Entry 8I9P (electron microscopy, 3.00 A resolution); this record covers chains C1 and LC of the 33 polymer chains in the assembly.

[Chain C1]
Molecule: 3341-nt RNA strand
From: Chaetomium thermophilum
Sequence (3341 nucleotides; row label = number of the first residue in the row):
     1 GGUUGACCUC GGAUCAGGUA GGAGGACCCG CUGAACUUAA GCAUAUCAAU AAGCGGAGGA
    61 AAAGAAACCA ACAGGGAUUG CCCUAGUAAC GGCGAGUGAA GCGGCAACAG CUCAAAUUUG
   121 AAAGCUGGCU UCGGCCCGCG UUGUAAUUUG GAGAGGAUGC UUUGGGCGAG GCUCCUUCUG
   181 AGUUCCCUGG AACGGGACGC CACAGAGGGU GAGAGCCCCG UAUAGUUGGA AGCCAAGCCU
   241 GUGUAAAGCU CCUUCGACGA GUCGAGUAGU UUGGGAAUGC UGCUCAAAAU GGGAGGUAAA
   301 UUUCUUCUAA AGCUAAAUAC CGGCCAGAGA CCGAUAGCGC ACAAGUAGAG UGAUCGAAAG
   361 AUGAAAAGCA CUUUGAAAAG AGGGUUAAAU AGCACGUGAA AUUGUUGAAA GGGAAGCGCU
   421 UGUGACCAGA CUUGCGCCCG GCGGAUCAUC CGGUGUUCUC ACCGGUGCAC UCCGCCGGGC
   481 UCAGGCCAGC AUCGGUUCUG GCGGGGGGAU AAAGGCCCAG GGAAUGUGGC UCCUCCGGGA
   541 GUGUUAUAGC CCUGGGUGUA AUACCCUCGC CGGGACCGAG GACCGCGCUC UGCAAGGAUG
   601 CUGGCGUAAU GGUCACCAGC GACCCGUCUU GAAACACGGA CCAAGGAGUC AAGGUUUUGC
   661 GCGAGUGUUU GGGUGUAAAA CCCGCACGCG UAAUGAAAGU GAACGUAGGU GAGAGCUUCG
   721 GCGCAUCAUC GACCGAUCCU GAUGUAUUCG GAUGGAUUUG AGUAGGAGCG UUAAGCCUUG
   781 GACCCGAAAG AUGGUGAACU AUGCUUGGAU AGGGUGAAGC CAGAGGAAAC UCUGGUGGAG
   841 GCUCGCAGCG GUUCUGACGU GCAAAUCGAU CGUCAAAUCU GAGCAUGGGG GCGAAAGACU
   901 AAUCGAACCA UCUAGUAGCU GGUUACCGCC GAAGUUUCCC UCAGGAUAGC AGUGUCGACC
   961 UUCAGUUUUA UGAGGUAAAG CGAAUGAUUA GGGACUCGGG GGCGAUUUUU AGCCUUCAUC
  1021 CAUUCUCAAA CUUUAAAUAU GUAAGAAGCC CUUGUUACUU AACUGAACGU GGGCAUUCGA
  1081 AUGUAUCGAC ACUAGUGGGC CAUUUUUGGU AAGCAGAACU GGCGAUGCGG GAUGAACCGA
  1141 ACGCGGGGUU AAGGUGCCGG AGUGGACGCU CAUCAGACAC CACAAAAGGC GUUAGUACAU
  1201 CUUGACAGCA GGACGGUGGC CAUGGAAGUC GGAAUCCGCU AAGGACUGUG UAACAACUCA
  1261 CCUGCCGAAU GUACUAGCCC UGAAAAUGGA UGGCGCUCAA GCGUCCCACC CAUACCCCGC
  1321 CCUCAGGGUA GAAACGAUGC CCUGAGGAGU AGGCGGCCGU GGAGGUCAGU GACGAAGCCU
  1381 AGGGCGUGAG CCCGGGUCGA ACGGCCUCUA GUGCAGAUCU UGGUGGUAGU AGCAAAUACU
  1441 UCAAUGAGAA CUUGAAGGAC CGAAGUGGGG AAAGGUUCCA UGUGAACAGC GGUUGGACAU
  1501 GGGUUAGUCG AUCCUAAGCC AUAGGGAAGU UCCGUUUCAA AGGGGCACUC GUGCCCCGUG
  1561 UGGCGAAAGG GAAGCCGGUU AAUAUUCCGG CACCUGGAUG UGGGUUUUGC GCGGCAACGC
  1621 AACUGAACGC GGAGACGACG GCGGGGGCCC CGGGCAGAGU UCUCUUUUCU UCUUAACGGU
  1681 CUAUCACCCU GGAAACAGUU UGUCUGGAGA UAGGGUUUAA UGGCCGGAAG AGCCCGACAC
  1741 UUCUGUCGGG UCCGGUGCGC UCUCGACGUC CCUUGAAAAU CCGCGGGAGG GAAUAAUUCU
  1801 CACGCCAGGU CGUACUCAUA ACCGCAGCAG GUCCCCAAGG UGAACAGCCU CUGGUUGAUA
  1861 GAACAAUGUA GAUAAGGGAA GUCGGCAAAA UAGAUCCGUA ACUUCGGGAA AAGGAUUGGC
  1921 UCUAAGGGUU GGGCACGUUG GGCUUUGGGC GGACGCCCUG GGAGCAGAGG GCCUCUAGCC
  1981 GGGCAACCGG CCGGCGGCCC UCAGCACCCG GGGUUGAAGC CCUUAGCAGG CUUCGGCCGU
  2041 CCGGCGUGCG GUUAACAACC AACUUAGAAC UGGUACGGAC AGGGGGAAUC UGACUGUCUA
  2101 AUUAAAACAU AGCAUUGCGA UGGCCAGAAA GUGGUGUUGA CGCAAUGUGA UUUCUGCCCA
  2161 GUGCUCUGAA UGUCAAAGUG AAGAAAUUCA ACCAAGCGCG GGUAAACGGC GGGAGUAACU
  2221 AUGACUCUCU UAAGGUAGCC AAAUGCCUCG UCAUCUAAUU AGUGACGCGC AUGAAUGGAU
  2281 UAACGAGAUU CCCACUGUCC CUAUCUACUA UCUAGCGAAA CCACAGCCAA GGGAACGGGC
  2341 UUGGCAAAAU CAGCGGGGAA AGAAGACCCU GUUGAGCUUG ACUCUAGUUU GACAUUGUGA
  2401 AAAGACAUAG GAGGUGUAGA AUAGGUGGGA GCUUCGGCGC CAGUGAAAUA CCACUACUCC
  2461 UAUUGUUUUU UUACUUAUUC AAUGAAGCGG GGCUGGACUU GCGUCCAACU UCUGGAGUUA
  2521 AGGUCCUUCG CGGGCCGACC CGGGUUGAAG ACAUUGUCAG GUGGGGAGUU UGGCUGGGGC
  2581 GGCACAUCUG UUAAACCAUA ACGCAGGUGU CCUAAGGGGG GCUCAUGGAG AACAGAAAUC
  2641 UCCAGUAGAA CAAAAGGGUA AAAGUCCCCU UGAUUUUGAU UUUCAGUGUG AAUACAAACC
  2701 AUGAAAGUGU GGCCUAUCGA UCCUUUAGUC CCUCGAAAUU UGAGGCUAGA GGUGCCAGAA
  2761 AAGUUACCAC AGGGAUAACU GGCUUGUGGC GGCCAAGCGU UCAUAGCGAC GUCGCUUUUU
  2821 GAUCCUUCGA UGUCGGCUCU UCCUAUCAUA CCGAAGCAGA AUUCGGUAAG CGUUGGAUUG
  2881 UUCACCCACU AAUAGGGAAC GUGAGCUGGG UUUAGACCGU CGUGAGACAG GUUAGUUUUA
  2941 CCCUACUGAU GAACUCGUCG CAAUGGUAAU UCAGCUUAGU ACGAGAGGAA CCGCUGAUUC
  3001 AGAUAAUUGG UUUUUGCGGU UGUCCGACCG GGCAGUGCCG CGAAGCUACC AUCUGCUGGA
  3061 UAAUGGCUGA ACGCCUCUAA GUCAGAAUCC AUGCCAGAAC GCGACGAUAC UACCCGCACG
  3121 UUGUAGACGU AUAAGAAUAG GCUCCGGCCU CGUAUCCUAG CAGGCGAUUC CUCCGCCGGC
  3181 CUCGAAGUGG CCGUCGGUAA UUCGCGUAUU GCAAUUUAGA CACGCGCGGG AUCAAAUCCU
  3241 UUGCAGACGA CUUAGAUGUG CGAAAGGGUC CUGUAAGCAG UAGAGUAGCC UUGUUGUUAC
  3301 GAUCUGCUGA GGGUAAGCCC UCCUUCGCCU AGAUUUCCCA G
Unresolved in the structure: 1-2, 694-706, 800-905, 987-1028, 1179-1290, 1438-2309, 2327-3111, 3121-3123, 3215-3217, 3239-3330, 3338-3341

[Chain LC]
Molecule: 60S ribosomal protein L4-like protein
From: Chaetomium thermophilum
Reference sequence: G0SFC3 (G0SFC3_CHATD); numbering as in UniProt (aligned over 1-365)
Amino-acid sequence (365 residues; row label = number of the first residue in the row):
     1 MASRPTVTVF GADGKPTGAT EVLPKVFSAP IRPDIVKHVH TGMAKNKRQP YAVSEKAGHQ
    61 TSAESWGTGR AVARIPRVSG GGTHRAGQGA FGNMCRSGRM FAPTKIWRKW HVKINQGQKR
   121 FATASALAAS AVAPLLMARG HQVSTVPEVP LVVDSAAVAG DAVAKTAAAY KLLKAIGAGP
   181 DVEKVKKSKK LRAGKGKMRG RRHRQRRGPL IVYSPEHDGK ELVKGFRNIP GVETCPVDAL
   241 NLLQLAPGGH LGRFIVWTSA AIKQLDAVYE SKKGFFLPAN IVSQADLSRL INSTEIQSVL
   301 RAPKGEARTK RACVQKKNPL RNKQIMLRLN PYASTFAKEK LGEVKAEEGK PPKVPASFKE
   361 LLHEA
Unresolved in the structure: 1-3

[Chain C1 / chain LC interface]
Residue-residue contacts - 302 pairs, chain C1 then chain LC:
  A202(C1) / Lys-165(LC)  salt bridge to the phosphate
  A202(C1) / Thr-166(LC)  sugar contact
  A202(C1) / Tyr-170(LC)  base contact
  A202(C1) / Asn-228(LC)  hydrogen bond to the base
  C203(C1) / Ala-164(LC)  sugar contact
  C203(C1) / Lys-165(LC)  salt bridge to the phosphate
  C203(C1) / Thr-166(LC)  hydrogen bond to the phosphate
  C203(C1) / Lys-224(LC)  hydrogen bond to the base
  C203(C1) / Arg-227(LC)  hydrogen bond to the phosphate
  A204(C1) / Thr-166(LC)  phosphate contact
  A204(C1) / Arg-227(LC)  salt bridge to the phosphate
  A204(C1) / Asn-228(LC)  phosphate contact
  G205(C1) / Lys-186(LC)  hydrogen bond to the base
  G205(C1) / Asn-228(LC)  hydrogen bond to the sugar
  G205(C1) / Pro-230(LC)  base contact
  G208(C1) / Arg-202(LC)  salt bridge to the phosphate
  G215(C1) / Lys-186(LC)  base contact
  A222(C1) / Arg-227(LC)  hydrogen bond to the sugar
  A328(C1) / Gln-49(LC)  hydrogen bond to the sugar
  G329(C1) / Gln-49(LC)  hydrogen bond to the sugar
  G329(C1) / Tyr-51(LC)  base contact
  A330(C1) / Ala-44(LC)  hydrogen bond to the base
  A330(C1) / Lys-45(LC)  base contact
  A330(C1) / Arg-48(LC)  base contact
  A330(C1) / Gln-49(LC)  phosphate contact
  A330(C1) / Arg-201(LC)  sugar contact
  C331(C1) / Tyr-51(LC)  sugar contact
  C331(C1) / Arg-199(LC)  salt bridge to the phosphate
  C331(C1) / Arg-201(LC)  salt bridge to the phosphate
  C332(C1) / Arg-199(LC)  salt bridge to the phosphate
  G333(C1) / Lys-195(LC)  base contact
  G333(C1) / Met-198(LC)  base contact
  G333(C1) / Arg-199(LC)  salt bridge to the phosphate
  U335(C1) / Arg-96(LC)  hydrogen bond to the sugar
  A336(C1) / Arg-96(LC)  phosphate contact
  A336(C1) / Ser-97(LC)  hydrogen bond to the phosphate
  C338(C1) / Val-53(LC)  phosphate contact
  C338(C1) / Ser-54(LC)  hydrogen bond to the phosphate
  C338(C1) / Ala-57(LC)  phosphate contact
  C338(C1) / Gln-60(LC)  phosphate contact
  G339(C1) / Ala-57(LC)  phosphate contact
  G339(C1) / Gly-58(LC)  hydrogen bond to the phosphate
  G339(C1) / Gln-60(LC)  phosphate contact
  A347(C1) / Thr-83(LC)  base contact
  G348(C1) / Gly-82(LC)  hydrogen bond to the sugar
  G348(C1) / Thr-83(LC)  hydrogen bond to the base
  A349(C1) / Gly-82(LC)  sugar contact
  C355(C1) / Ser-62(LC)  sugar contact
  C355(C1) / Ser-79(LC)  sugar contact
  G356(C1) / Thr-61(LC)  phosphate contact
  G356(C1) / Ser-62(LC)  hydrogen bond to the phosphate
  G356(C1) / Val-78(LC)  phosphate contact
  G356(C1) / Thr-83(LC)  sugar contact
  G356(C1) / Arg-85(LC)  phosphate contact
  A357(C1) / Thr-83(LC)  sugar contact
  A357(C1) / His-84(LC)  sugar contact
  A357(C1) / Arg-85(LC)  hydrogen bond to the sugar
  A358(C1) / His-84(LC)  sugar contact
  A358(C1) / Arg-96(LC)  salt bridge to the phosphate
  A359(C1) / Arg-96(LC)  salt bridge to the phosphate
  G494(C1) / Gln-315(LC)  hydrogen bond to the sugar
  G494(C1) / Lys-317(LC)  hydrogen bond to the sugar
  G494(C1) / Asn-322(LC)  phosphate contact
  G495(C1) / Gln-315(LC)  sugar contact
  G495(C1) / Lys-316(LC)  phosphate contact
  G495(C1) / Lys-317(LC)  phosphate contact
  G495(C1) / Arg-321(LC)  salt bridge to the phosphate
  G495(C1) / Asn-322(LC)  hydrogen bond to the phosphate
  U496(C1) / Asn-318(LC)  phosphate contact
  U496(C1) / Arg-321(LC)  salt bridge to the phosphate
  U497(C1) / Arg-321(LC)  base contact
  G503(C1) / Glu-343(LC)  hydrogen bond to the base
  G504(C1) / Gly-342(LC)  hydrogen bond to the base
  G504(C1) / Glu-343(LC)  hydrogen bond to the sugar
  G505(C1) / Glu-343(LC)  sugar contact
  G505(C1) / Val-344(LC)  hydrogen bond to the sugar
  G505(C1) / Lys-345(LC)  salt bridge to the phosphate
  G506(C1) / Lys-345(LC)  phosphate contact
  G506(C1) / Ala-346(LC)  hydrogen bond to the phosphate
  A509(C1) / Val-354(LC)  phosphate contact
  A509(C1) / Phe-358(LC)  sugar contact
  A509(C1) / Lys-359(LC)  base contact
  A509(C1) / Leu-362(LC)  base contact
  A509(C1) / His-363(LC)  hydrogen bond to the base
  U510(C1) / Pro-351(LC)  base contact
  U510(C1) / Pro-352(LC)  base contact
  G555(C1) / Lys-353(LC)  salt bridge to the phosphate
  G556(C1) / Lys-353(LC)  salt bridge to the phosphate
  U559(C1) / Glu-348(LC)  hydrogen bond to the base
  U559(C1) / Gly-349(LC)  hydrogen bond to the base
  U559(C1) / Lys-350(LC)  base contact
  U559(C1) / Pro-351(LC)  sugar contact
  C568(C1) / Gly-342(LC)  sugar contact
  C568(C1) / Glu-343(LC)  base contact
  C570(C1) / Lys-323(LC)  salt bridge to the phosphate
  A579(C1) / Gln-315(LC)  base contact
  G580(C1) / Arg-311(LC)  hydrogen bond to the sugar
  C584(C1) / Lys-310(LC)  hydrogen bond to the sugar
  G585(C1) / Lys-310(LC)  hydrogen bond to the sugar
  G585(C1) / Arg-328(LC)  base contact
  C586(C1) / Arg-328(LC)  hydrogen bond to the base
  G587(C1) / Gln-324(LC)  hydrogen bond to the base
  G587(C1) / Arg-328(LC)  sugar contact
  C588(C1) / Gln-324(LC)  hydrogen bond to the sugar
  U589(C1) / Gln-324(LC)  base contact
  A594(C1) / Gln-324(LC)  sugar contact
  A595(C1) / Lys-317(LC)  salt bridge to the phosphate
  A595(C1) / Asn-322(LC)  hydrogen bond to the phosphate
  A595(C1) / Gln-324(LC)  sugar contact
  A595(C1) / Ile-325(LC)  sugar contact
  A595(C1) / Arg-328(LC)  hydrogen bond to the phosphate
  G596(C1) / Lys-310(LC)  hydrogen bond to the base
  G596(C1) / Arg-311(LC)  base contact
  G596(C1) / Ala-312(LC)  sugar contact
  G596(C1) / Val-314(LC)  sugar contact
  G596(C1) / Lys-317(LC)  salt bridge to the phosphate
  G596(C1) / Arg-328(LC)  salt bridge to the phosphate
  G597(C1) / Arg-311(LC)  hydrogen bond to the base
  G597(C1) / Val-314(LC)  hydrogen bond to the base
  G597(C1) / Gln-315(LC)  hydrogen bond to the base
  G645(C1) / Asn-93(LC)  sugar contact
  G645(C1) / Met-94(LC)  hydrogen bond to the base
  G646(C1) / Asn-93(LC)  hydrogen bond to the phosphate
  G646(C1) / Met-94(LC)  sugar contact
  A647(C1) / Asn-93(LC)  hydrogen bond to the sugar
  A647(C1) / Phe-101(LC)  sugar contact
  G648(C1) / Phe-101(LC)  sugar contact
  U649(C1) / Phe-101(LC)  sugar contact
  U649(C1) / Ala-102(LC)  base contact
  C650(C1) / Arg-108(LC)  phosphate contact
  A651(C1) / Trp-107(LC)  sugar contact
  A651(C1) / Arg-108(LC)  phosphate contact
  A651(C1) / Lys-109(LC)  hydrogen bond to the phosphate
  A652(C1) / Lys-109(LC)  phosphate contact
  G659(C1) / His-38(LC)  base contact
  C660(C1) / Arg-32(LC)  hydrogen bond to the phosphate
  C660(C1) / Gln-118(LC)  hydrogen bond to the base
  G661(C1) / Arg-32(LC)  salt bridge to the phosphate
  G661(C1) / Ile-35(LC)  sugar contact
  G661(C1) / Gln-118(LC)  hydrogen bond to the sugar
  G661(C1) / Phe-121(LC)  phosphate contact
  G663(C1) / Phe-276(LC)  phosphate contact
  G667(C1) / Lys-113(LC)  hydrogen bond to the sugar
  G667(C1) / Asn-115(LC)  sugar contact
  U668(C1) / Lys-113(LC)  salt bridge to the phosphate
  U668(C1) / Ile-114(LC)  phosphate contact
  U668(C1) / Asn-115(LC)  phosphate contact
  U668(C1) / Gln-116(LC)  hydrogen bond to the phosphate
  U668(C1) / Lys-119(LC)  hydrogen bond to the base
  U669(C1) / Lys-113(LC)  base contact
  U669(C1) / Ile-114(LC)  hydrogen bond to the base
  G675(C1) / Lys-220(LC)  phosphate contact
  U676(C1) / Tyr-213(LC)  hydrogen bond to the base
  U676(C1) / Lys-220(LC)  salt bridge to the phosphate
  U676(C1) / Val-223(LC)  base contact
  U676(C1) / Thr-234(LC)  hydrogen bond to the base
  U676(C1) / Cys-235(LC)  base contact
  U676(C1) / Pro-236(LC)  base contact
  A678(C1) / Lys-47(LC)  salt bridge to the phosphate
  A678(C1) / Gln-49(LC)  hydrogen bond to the base
  A679(C1) / Asn-46(LC)  sugar contact
  A679(C1) / Lys-47(LC)  sugar contact
  A679(C1) / Leu-243(LC)  sugar contact
  A680(C1) / Met-43(LC)  sugar contact
  A680(C1) / Asn-46(LC)  hydrogen bond to the phosphate
  A680(C1) / Leu-240(LC)  sugar contact
  A680(C1) / Asn-241(LC)  hydrogen bond to the sugar
  C681(C1) / Lys-119(LC)  salt bridge to the phosphate
  C681(C1) / Asp-238(LC)  hydrogen bond to the sugar
  C681(C1) / Ala-239(LC)  sugar contact
  C681(C1) / Leu-240(LC)  sugar contact
  C681(C1) / Lys-272(LC)  phosphate contact
  C682(C1) / Gln-116(LC)  hydrogen bond to the phosphate
  C682(C1) / Arg-120(LC)  salt bridge to the phosphate
  C682(C1) / Lys-272(LC)  salt bridge to the phosphate
  C683(C1) / Arg-120(LC)  salt bridge to the phosphate
  C683(C1) / Ser-271(LC)  phosphate contact
  C683(C1) / Lys-272(LC)  phosphate contact
  C683(C1) / Lys-273(LC)  hydrogen bond to the phosphate
  G770(C1) / Lys-113(LC)  phosphate contact
  G770(C1) / Asn-115(LC)  hydrogen bond to the sugar
  G770(C1) / Gln-118(LC)  base contact
  U771(C1) / His-38(LC)  sugar contact
  U771(C1) / Lys-113(LC)  phosphate contact
  U771(C1) / Asn-115(LC)  sugar contact
  U772(C1) / His-38(LC)  hydrogen bond to the sugar
  U772(C1) / Val-112(LC)  phosphate contact
  G781(C1) / Ala-102(LC)  base contact
  G781(C1) / Pro-103(LC)  base contact
  G781(C1) / Lys-105(LC)  hydrogen bond to the base
  C783(C1) / Phe-101(LC)  sugar contact
  C784(C1) / Asn-93(LC)  hydrogen bond to the sugar
  C784(C1) / Met-94(LC)  sugar contact
  C784(C1) / Phe-101(LC)  sugar contact
  C785(C1) / Arg-74(LC)  hydrogen bond to the sugar
  C785(C1) / Ile-75(LC)  sugar contact
  C785(C1) / Pro-76(LC)  phosphate contact
  C785(C1) / Met-94(LC)  sugar contact
  C785(C1) / Arg-99(LC)  salt bridge to the phosphate
  G786(C1) / Ser-65(LC)  phosphate contact
  G786(C1) / Arg-74(LC)  hydrogen bond to the sugar
  G786(C1) / Pro-76(LC)  phosphate contact
  A787(C1) / Ser-65(LC)  phosphate contact
  A910(C1) / Ser-62(LC)  hydrogen bond to the phosphate
  A910(C1) / Glu-64(LC)  phosphate contact
  A914(C1) / Arg-99(LC)  base contact
  A914(C1) / Pro-103(LC)  base contact
  U920(C1) / Arg-74(LC)  hydrogen bond to the base
  G1327(C1) / Thr-309(LC)  base contact
  G1328(C1) / Lys-304(LC)  phosphate contact
  G1328(C1) / Gly-305(LC)  hydrogen bond to the phosphate
  G1328(C1) / Glu-306(LC)  hydrogen bond to the sugar
  G1328(C1) / Ala-307(LC)  hydrogen bond to the base
  U1329(C1) / Pro-303(LC)  phosphate contact
  U1329(C1) / Lys-304(LC)  hydrogen bond to the phosphate
  U1329(C1) / Gly-305(LC)  sugar contact
  U1329(C1) / Glu-306(LC)  sugar contact
  U1329(C1) / Ala-307(LC)  sugar contact
  A1330(C1) / Leu-287(LC)  base contact
  A1330(C1) / Ser-288(LC)  base contact
  A1330(C1) / Ile-291(LC)  sugar contact
  A1330(C1) / Asn-292(LC)  hydrogen bond to the sugar
  A1330(C1) / Gln-297(LC)  hydrogen bond to the sugar
  G1331(C1) / Asn-292(LC)  sugar contact
  G1331(C1) / Ser-293(LC)  base contact
  G1331(C1) / Thr-294(LC)  hydrogen bond to the base
  G1331(C1) / Gln-297(LC)  sugar contact
  A1332(C1) / Asn-292(LC)  sugar contact
  A1334(C1) / Ala-307(LC)  phosphate contact
  A1334(C1) / Arg-308(LC)  hydrogen bond to the phosphate
  C1340(C1) / Arg-308(LC)  hydrogen bond to the sugar
  C1341(C1) / Ala-307(LC)  sugar contact
  C1341(C1) / Arg-308(LC)  sugar contact
  C1341(C1) / Thr-309(LC)  hydrogen bond to the sugar
  C1342(C1) / Thr-309(LC)  sugar contact
  C1342(C1) / Arg-311(LC)  phosphate contact
  U1343(C1) / Arg-311(LC)  salt bridge to the phosphate
  G1362(C1) / Gly-194(LC)  phosphate contact
  G1362(C1) / Lys-195(LC)  hydrogen bond to the phosphate
  G1362(C1) / Arg-201(LC)  phosphate contact
  A1363(C1) / Arg-192(LC)  salt bridge to the phosphate
  A1363(C1) / Gly-196(LC)  phosphate contact
  A1363(C1) / Arg-201(LC)  salt bridge to the phosphate
  G1364(C1) / Arg-192(LC)  salt bridge to the phosphate
  G1364(C1) / Arg-204(LC)  salt bridge to the phosphate
  G1364(C1) / Gly-248(LC)  hydrogen bond to the sugar
  G1364(C1) / His-250(LC)  base contact
  G1365(C1) / Arg-139(LC)  hydrogen bond to the sugar
  G1365(C1) / Arg-204(LC)  salt bridge to the phosphate
  G1365(C1) / Arg-207(LC)  salt bridge to the phosphate
  G1365(C1) / Pro-247(LC)  sugar contact
  G1365(C1) / Gly-248(LC)  sugar contact
  G1365(C1) / His-250(LC)  hydrogen bond to the sugar
  U1366(C1) / Arg-139(LC)  salt bridge to the phosphate
  U1366(C1) / Gly-140(LC)  phosphate contact
  U1366(C1) / Arg-204(LC)  hydrogen bond to the base
  U1366(C1) / Gln-205(LC)  phosphate contact
  U1366(C1) / Arg-206(LC)  salt bridge to the phosphate
  U1366(C1) / Arg-207(LC)  hydrogen bond to the phosphate
  C1367(C1) / Gly-140(LC)  phosphate contact
  C1367(C1) / Arg-206(LC)  phosphate contact
  A1368(C1) / Gln-142(LC)  hydrogen bond to the base
  A1368(C1) / Lys-184(LC)  base contact
  A1368(C1) / Lys-187(LC)  base contact
  G1369(C1) / Lys-190(LC)  base contact
  U1370(C1) / Lys-190(LC)  hydrogen bond to the base
  G1371(C1) / Lys-190(LC)  hydrogen bond to the base
  A1401(C1) / Leu-191(LC)  base contact
  C1402(C1) / Leu-191(LC)  hydrogen bond to the base
  C1402(C1) / Arg-192(LC)  phosphate contact
  C1402(C1) / Ala-193(LC)  base contact
  C1402(C1) / Gly-194(LC)  hydrogen bond to the phosphate
  C1402(C1) / Lys-197(LC)  salt bridge to the phosphate
  G1403(C1) / Ala-193(LC)  phosphate contact
  C1406(C1) / His-250(LC)  hydrogen bond to the base
  U1407(C1) / Lys-37(LC)  phosphate contact
  C1408(C1) / Lys-37(LC)  salt bridge to the phosphate
  C1408(C1) / Thr-41(LC)  sugar contact
  C1408(C1) / Lys-45(LC)  phosphate contact
  U1409(C1) / Lys-45(LC)  salt bridge to the phosphate
  A1410(C1) / Arg-108(LC)  sugar contact
  G1411(C1) / Tyr-51(LC)  hydrogen bond to the phosphate
  G1411(C1) / Val-53(LC)  base contact
  G1411(C1) / Met-100(LC)  base contact
  G1411(C1) / Arg-108(LC)  salt bridge to the phosphate
  A1417(C1) / Met-94(LC)  base contact
  U1418(C1) / Ala-71(LC)  base contact
  U1418(C1) / Val-72(LC)  base contact
  U1418(C1) / Ala-73(LC)  phosphate contact
  U1418(C1) / Arg-74(LC)  base contact
  C1419(C1) / Ala-73(LC)  phosphate contact
  C1419(C1) / Met-94(LC)  base contact
  U1420(C1) / Ala-73(LC)  phosphate contact
  U1420(C1) / Arg-77(LC)  salt bridge to the phosphate
  U1420(C1) / Gly-89(LC)  phosphate contact
  U1420(C1) / Met-94(LC)  sugar contact
  U1420(C1) / Cys-95(LC)  sugar contact
  U1420(C1) / Arg-96(LC)  hydrogen bond to the sugar
  U1421(C1) / Gln-88(LC)  phosphate contact
  U1421(C1) / Gly-89(LC)  phosphate contact
  U1421(C1) / Arg-96(LC)  sugar contact
  G1422(C1) / His-84(LC)  salt bridge to the phosphate
Other interface residues (no listed pair), chain C1 (132 interface residues in all): A206, G207, C321, G337, C662, G684, U911, C1335, G1361
Other interface residues (no listed pair), chain LC (172 interface residues in all): Asp-34, Pro-50, Lys-56, His-59, Thr-68, Arg-70, Gly-80, Gly-81, Gly-87, Phe-91, Gly-98, Thr-104, Gly-117, His-203, Ile-229, Pro-278, Cys-313, Leu-327, Ser-334, Phe-336

[In short]
Chain C1 and chain LC form an interface of 132 and 172 residues respectively; the contacts include 92 hydrogen
bonds and 43 salt bridges. Polar contacts include A202(C1)/Asn-228(LC), C203(C1)/Lys-224(LC) and
G205(C1)/Lys-186(LC).
Here chain C1 is a 3341-nt RNA strand and chain LC is 60S ribosomal protein L4-like protein, both from
Chaetomium thermophilum. Entry 8I9P (Cryo-EM structure of a Chaetomium thermophilum pre-60S ribosomal subunit
- State Mak16) was determined by electron microscopy together with 8I9T, 8I9V, 8I9W, 8I9X, 8I9Y, 8I9Z and 8IA0
from the same study.
